PDB entry 4FZ6 | X-ray diffraction, 1.85 A resolution | chain A

[Chain A]
Molecule: Tyrosine-protein kinase SYK
Organism: Homo sapiens
Notes: EC 2.7.10.2; fragment: residues 356-635, protein kinase domain
UniProtKB: P43405 (KSYK_HUMAN); residues 356-635 here = UniProt positions 356-635
Chain sequence (291 residues; each row starts with the number of its first residue):
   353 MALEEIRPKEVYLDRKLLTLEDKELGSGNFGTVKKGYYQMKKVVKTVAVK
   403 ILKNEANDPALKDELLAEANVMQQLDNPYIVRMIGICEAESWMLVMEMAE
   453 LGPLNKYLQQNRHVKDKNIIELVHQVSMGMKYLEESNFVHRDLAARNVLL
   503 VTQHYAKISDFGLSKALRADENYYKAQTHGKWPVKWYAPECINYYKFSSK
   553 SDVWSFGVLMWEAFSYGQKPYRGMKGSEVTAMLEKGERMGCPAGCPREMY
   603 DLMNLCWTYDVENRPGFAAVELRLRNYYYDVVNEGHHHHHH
Disordered / not traced: 353-362, 380-381, 406-410, 529-532, 640-643
Construct notes: expression tag (353-355, 636-643)
Residues lining bound ligands: 0VG (N-{6-[(2S)-2-methylpyrrolidin-1-yl]pyridin-2-yl}-6-phenylimidazo[1,2-b]pyridazin-8-amine): Leu377, Gly378, Phe382, Val385, Ala400, Val433, Met448, Glu449, Met450, Ala451, Glu452, Leu453, Gly454, Pro455, Leu501

[Summary]
Chain A binds compound 0VG.
Chain A is Tyrosine-protein kinase SYK (Homo sapiens); the structure, Crystal structure of spleen tyrosine
kinase complexed with
[6-((S)-2-Methyl-pyrrolidin-1-yl)-pyridin-2-yl]-(6-phenyl-imidazo[1,2-b]pyridazin-8-yl)-amine, was determined
by X-ray diffraction (same publication as 4FYN and 4FYO).
